8FDV - chains A and B of the 3 polymer chains in the assembly; structure by X-ray diffraction, 2.95 A resolution.

[Chain A]
Molecule: Lysine-specific histone demethylase 1A
Organism: Homo sapiens
Notes: EC 1.14.99.66
Reference sequence: O60341 (KDM1A_HUMAN); numbering as in UniProt (aligned over 1-852)
Sequence (871 residues; numbered -18 to 852; the number before each row is that of its first residue; numbers below 1 keep their minus sign (Gly-18 is residue -18)):
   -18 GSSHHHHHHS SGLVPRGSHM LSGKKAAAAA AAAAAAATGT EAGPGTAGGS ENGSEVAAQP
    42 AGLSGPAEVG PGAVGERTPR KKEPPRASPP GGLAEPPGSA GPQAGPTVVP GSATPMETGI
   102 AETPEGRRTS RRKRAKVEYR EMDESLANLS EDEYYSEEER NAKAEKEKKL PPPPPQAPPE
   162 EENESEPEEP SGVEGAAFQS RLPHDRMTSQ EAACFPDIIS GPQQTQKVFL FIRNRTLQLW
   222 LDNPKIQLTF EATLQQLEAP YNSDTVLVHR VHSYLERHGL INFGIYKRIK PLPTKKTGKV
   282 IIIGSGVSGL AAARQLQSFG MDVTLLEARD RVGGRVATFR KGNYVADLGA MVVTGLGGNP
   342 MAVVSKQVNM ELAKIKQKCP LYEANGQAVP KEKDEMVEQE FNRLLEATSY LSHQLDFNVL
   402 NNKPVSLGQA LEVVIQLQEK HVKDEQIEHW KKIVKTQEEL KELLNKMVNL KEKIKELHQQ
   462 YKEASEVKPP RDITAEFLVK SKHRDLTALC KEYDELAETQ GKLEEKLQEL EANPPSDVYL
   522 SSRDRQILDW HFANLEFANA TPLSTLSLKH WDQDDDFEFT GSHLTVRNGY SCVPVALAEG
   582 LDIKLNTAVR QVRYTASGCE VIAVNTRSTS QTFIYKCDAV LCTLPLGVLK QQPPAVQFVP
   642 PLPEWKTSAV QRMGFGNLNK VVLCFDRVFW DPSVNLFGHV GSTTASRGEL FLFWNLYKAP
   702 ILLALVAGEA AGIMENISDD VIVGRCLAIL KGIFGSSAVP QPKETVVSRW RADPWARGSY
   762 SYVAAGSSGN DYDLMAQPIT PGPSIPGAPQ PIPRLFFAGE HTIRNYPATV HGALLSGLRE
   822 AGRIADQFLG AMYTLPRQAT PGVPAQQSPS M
Disordered / not traced: -18 to 170, 837-852
Sequence notes: expression tag (-18 to 0)
Residues lining bound ligands: HUF ([[(2R,3S,4R,5R)-5-(6-aminopurin-9-yl)-3,4-bis(oxidanyl)oxolan-2-yl]methoxy-oxidanyl-phosphoryl] [(2R,3S,4S)-5-[5-methanoyl-7,8-dimethyl-2,4-bis(oxidanylidene)-1H-benzo[g]pteridin-10-yl]-2,3,4-tris(oxidanyl)pentyl] hydrogen phosphate): Ile284, Gly285, Ser286, Gly287, Val288, Ser289, Leu307, Glu308, Ala309, Arg310, Gly314, Gly315, Arg316, Val317, Leu329, Gly330, Ala331, Met332, Val333, Thr588, Ala589, Val590, Thr624, Leu625, Pro626, Val629, Val637, Leu659, Lys661, Trp751, Trp756, Ser760, Tyr761, Gly800, Glu801, Ala809, Thr810, Val811, His812, Ala814
What the authors report for this chain:
  - mutagenesis - T684DEL/T685DEL/A686DEL/S687DEL: increased growth in response to AW4

[Chain B]
Molecule: REST corepressor 1
Organism: Homo sapiens
Reference sequence: Q9UKL0 (RCOR1_HUMAN); residues 305-440 here correspond to UniProt positions 308-443 (UniProt number = residue number + 3)
Sequence (144 residues; each row starts with the number of its first residue):
   297 GPLGSPEFRA KRKPPKGMFL SQEDVEAVSA NATAATTVLR QLDMELVSVK RQIQNIKQTN
   357 SALKEKLDGG IEPYRLPEVI QKCNARWTTE EQLLAVQAIR KYGRDFQAIS DVIGNKSVVQ
   417 VKNFFVNYRR RFNIDEVLQE WEAE
Disordered / not traced: 297-307
Sequence notes: expression tag (297-304)

[Chain A / chain B interface]
Pairs across the interface - 84 pairs, chain A then chain B:
  Glu381(A) with Met314(B)
  Arg384(A) with Pro311(B); Met314(B)
  Leu385(A) with Met314(B), hydrophobic
  Glu387(A) with Pro311(B)
  Tyr391(A) with Arg308(B); Lys309(B); Pro310(B); Leu316(B), hydrophobic
  Leu392(A) with Leu316(B), hydrophobic
  Leu396(A) with Leu316(B); Gln318(B)
  Gln417(A) with Val324(B); Ala331(B)
  Leu418(A) with Phe315(B); Asp320(B); Val321(B), hydrophobic; Val324(B), hydrophobic
  Gln419(A) with Gly313(B), hydrogen bond (side chain-backbone); Met314(B); Phe315(B), hydrogen bond (side chain-backbone); Leu316(B)
  Lys421(A) with Leu335(B)
  His422(A) with Phe315(B)
  Lys424(A) with Asp339(B), salt bridge
  Asp425(A) with Leu338(B)
  Gln427(A) with Leu342(B)
  Ile428(A) with Leu338(B); Glu341(B); Leu342(B)
  Trp431(A) with Leu342(B); Val345(B), hydrophobic; Lys346(B)
  Lys432(A) with Glu341(B), salt bridge
  Ile434(A) with Ile349(B), hydrophobic
  Val435(A) with Ile349(B), hydrophobic
  Gln438(A) with Ile352(B); Lys353(B); Asn356(B), hydrogen bond (backbone-side chain)
  Glu439(A) with Ile352(B)
  Leu441(A) with Asn356(B)
  Lys442(A) with Asn356(B); Leu359(B)
  Leu445(A) with Asn356(B); Leu359(B), hydrophobic
  Asn446(A) with Leu359(B)
  Met448(A) with Leu363(B)
  Val449(A) with Lys362(B); Leu363(B), hydrophobic
  Lys452(A) with Leu363(B); Asp364(B), hydrogen bond (side chain-backbone); Gly365(B); Gly366(B), hydrogen bond (side chain-backbone)
  Ile455(A) with Tyr370(B), hydrophobic
  Lys456(A) with Tyr370(B)
  His459(A) with Tyr370(B)
  Tyr462(A) with Leu372(B), hydrophobic
  Ile474(A) with Leu389(B), hydrophobic; Gln393(B)
  Thr475(A) with Gln393(B)
  Phe478(A) with Leu390(B), hydrophobic; Gln393(B); Ala394(B), hydrophobic; Lys397(B); Val408(B), hydrophobic
  Lys481(A) with Leu390(B); Val408(B); Ile409(B)
  Ser482(A) with Lys397(B); Tyr398(B)
  His484(A) with Leu372(B)
  Arg485(A) with Tyr398(B); Asp401(B), salt bridge; Ala404(B); Asp407(B), salt bridge
  Asp486(A) with Lys397(B); Tyr398(B), hydrogen bond
  Leu487(A) with Tyr370(B); Leu372(B), hydrophobic
  Tyr494(A) with Gly366(B); Ile367(B), hydrophobic
  Asp495(A) with Ile367(B); Arg371(B), salt bridge
  Glu505(A) with Lys360(B), salt bridge
Also at the interface, not in a pair above, chain A (52 interface residues in all): Ala388, Leu401, Val415, Glu420, Glu477, Cys491, Tyr520
Also at the interface, not in a pair above, chain B (53 interface residues in all): Lys312, Ser325, Val334, Gln348, Thr355, Pro369, Glu386

[Summary]
Chain A and chain B form an interface of 52 and 53 residues respectively; the contacts include 6 hydrogen
bonds and 6 salt bridges. Polar pairs include Lys424(A)-Asp339(B), Lys432(A)-Glu341(B) and
Arg485(A)-Asp401(B). Chain A binds compound HUF. From the paper: T684DEL/T685DEL/A686DEL/S687DEL of chain A
increase growth in response to AW4.
Chain A is Lysine-specific histone demethylase 1A and chain B is REST corepressor 1, both from Homo sapiens;
the structure, LSD1-CoREST in complex N-formyl FAD and SNAG peptide, was determined by X-ray diffraction (same
publication as 8BOP, 8BOX, 8F2Z, 8F30, 8F59, 8F6S and 18 further entries).
